PDB entry 7WEF | electron microscopy, 3.80 A resolution | chains C and L of the 3 polymer chains in the assembly

[Chain C]
Molecule: The heavy chain of Fab XGv289
From: Homo sapiens
Notes: antibody fragment or engineered binder
Amino-acid sequence (120 residues; each row starts with the number of its first residue):
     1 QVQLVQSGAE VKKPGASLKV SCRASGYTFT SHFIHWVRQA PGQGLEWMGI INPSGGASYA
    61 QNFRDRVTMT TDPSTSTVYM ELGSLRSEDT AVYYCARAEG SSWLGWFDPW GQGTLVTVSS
Cystine bridges: C22-C95

[Chain L]
Molecule: The light chain of Fab XGv289
From: Homo sapiens
Notes: antibody fragment or engineered binder
Amino-acid sequence (111 residues; row label = number of the first residue in the row):
     2 SVLTQPPSAS GTPGQRVTIP CSGSSSNIGN NYVYWYQQLP GTAPKLLVYG NNQRPSGVPD
    62 RFSVSKSGTS ASLAISGLRS EDEADYYCAA WDDGLSGSGW VFGGGTKLTV L
Cystine bridges: C22-C89

[How chain C and chain L interact]
Pairs across the interface - 17 pairs, chain C then chain L:
  Q39(C) - Q39(L)  hydrogen bond
  L45(C) - P45(L)  hydrophobic
  L45(C) - F103(L)  hydrophobic
  W47(C) - G100(L)
  W47(C) - W101(L)  hydrogen bond (side chain-backbone)
  Q61(C) - S97(L)  hydrogen bond (side chain-backbone)
  Q61(C) - G98(L)
  L104(C) - Y33(L)  hydrophobic
  L104(C) - Y35(L)
  G105(C) - Y35(L)
  G105(C) - W101(L)
  W106(C) - L47(L)  hydrophobic
  F107(C) - Y37(L)
  F107(C) - W101(L)  hydrophobic
  D108(C) - K46(L)  hydrogen bond (backbone-side chain)
  W110(C) - P45(L)
  G111(C) - A44(L)
Also at the interface, not in a pair above, chain C (16 interface residues in all): H35, Q43, G44, Y94, P109
Also at the interface, not in a pair above, chain L (17 interface residues in all): N32, Y88, S99, G105

[Summary]
The interface between chain C and chain L involves 16 residues on one side and 17 on the other, with 4
hydrogen bonds. Among the polar pairs are Q39(C)-Q39(L), W47(C)-W101(L) and Q61(C)-S97(L).
Here chain C is the heavy chain of Fab XGv289 and chain L is the light chain of Fab XGv289, both from Homo
sapiens. Entry 7WEF (SARS-CoV-2 Omicron variant spike RBD in complex with Fab XGv289) was determined by
electron microscopy (same publication as 7WE7, 7WE8, 7WE9, 7WEA, 7WEB, 7WEC and 3 further entries).
